4F61 - chains H and I of the 9 polymer chains in the assembly; structure by X-ray diffraction, 4.17 A resolution (low resolution: residue-level contacts below are approximate; hydrogen-bond / salt-bridge calls are withheld).

# Chain H
Protein: Tubulin beta chain
From: Ovis aries
UniProt: D0VWY9 (D0VWY9_SHEEP); the author numbering skips numbers that UniProt does not, so the offset changes along the chain: 1-44 = UniProt 1-44; 47-360 = UniProt 45-358; 369-455 = UniProt 359-445
Chain sequence (445 residues; numbered 1 to 455; 10 numbers in that range are skipped by the numbering (no residue carries them; nothing is unmodelled there); the number before each row is that of its first residue):
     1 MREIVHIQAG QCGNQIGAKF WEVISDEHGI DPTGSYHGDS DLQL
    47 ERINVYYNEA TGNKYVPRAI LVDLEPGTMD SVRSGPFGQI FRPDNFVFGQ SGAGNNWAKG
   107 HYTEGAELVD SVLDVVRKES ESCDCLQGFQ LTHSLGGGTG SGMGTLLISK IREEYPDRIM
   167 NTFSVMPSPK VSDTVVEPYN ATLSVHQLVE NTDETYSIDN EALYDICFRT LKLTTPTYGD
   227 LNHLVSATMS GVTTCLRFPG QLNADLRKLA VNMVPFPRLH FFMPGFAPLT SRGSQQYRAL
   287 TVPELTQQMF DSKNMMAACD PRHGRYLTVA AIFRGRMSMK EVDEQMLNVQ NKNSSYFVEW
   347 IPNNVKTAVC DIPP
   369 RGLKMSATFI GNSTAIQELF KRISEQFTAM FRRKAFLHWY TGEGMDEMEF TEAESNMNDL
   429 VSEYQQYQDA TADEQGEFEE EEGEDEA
Unresolved in the structure: 442-455
Residues lining bound ligands: GDP (guanosine-5'-diphosphate): Gly10, Gln11, Cys12, Gln15, Ile16, Asp69, Ala99, Asn101, Ser140, Gly142, Gly143, Gly144, Thr145, Gly146, Ser147, Val171, Pro173, Val177, Ser178, Glu183, Asn206, Leu209, Tyr224, Leu227, Asn228, Val231

# Chain I
Protein: Stathmin-like domain R4
From: Artificial gene
Chain sequence (240 residues; row label = number of the first residue in the row):
     4 ADMEVIELNK ATSGQSWEVI LKPPSFDGVP EFNASLPRRR DPSLEEIQKK LEAAEERRKY
    64 QEAELLKHLA EKREHEREVI QRAIEENNNW IKMAKEKLAQ KMESNKENRE AHFAAMLERL
   124 QEKDKHAEEV RQRAIEENNN WIKMAKEKLA QKMESNKENR KYQEAELLKH LAEKREHERE
   184 VIQRAIEENN NWIKMAKEKL AQKMESNKEN REAHFAAMLE RLQEKDKHAE EVRKNKELKE
Unresolved in the structure: 37-42

# Chain H / chain I interface
Contacting residue pairs (20; chain H residue first):
  Tyr108(H) - His231(I)
  Tyr108(H) - Val235(I)
  Tyr108(H) - Arg236(I)
  Ala112(H) - Arg236(I)
  Ser155(H) - Leu225(I)
  Arg158(H) - Leu225(I)
  Glu159(H) - Leu222(I)
  Glu159(H) - Leu225(I)
  Pro162(H) - Met221(I)
  Asp163(H) - Phe218(I)
  Gln193(H) - Lys228(I)
  Glu196(H) - Lys228(I)
  Gly410(H) - Lys239(I)
  Glu411(H) - Val235(I)
  Glu411(H) - Lys239(I)
  Gly412(H) - Val235(I)
  Gly412(H) - Asn238(I)
  Gly412(H) - Lys239(I)
  Glu417(H) - His231(I)
  Glu417(H) - Val235(I)
Other interface residues (no listed pair), chain H (19 interface residues in all): His107, Thr109, Lys156, His192, Thr409, Met413
Other interface residues (no listed pair), chain I (14 interface residues in all): Gln226, Asp229, Ala232, Lys242

# Summary
19 residues of chain H face 14 of chain I across their interface. Chain H binds GDP.
Here chain H is Tubulin beta chain (Ovis aries) and chain I is Stathmin-like domain R4 (Artificial gene).
Entry 4F61 (Tubulin:Stathmin-like domain complex) was determined by X-ray diffraction together with 4F6R from
the same study.
